PDB entry 5JW3 | X-ray diffraction, 3.75 A resolution | chains A and H of the 4 polymer chains in the assembly

Chain A:
Name: Hemagglutinin
From: Influenza A virus (A/turkey/Italy/214845/2002(H7N3))
Reference sequence: Q701U0 (Q701U0_9INFA); residues 1-316 here correspond to UniProt positions 19-334 (UniProt number = residue number + 18)
Amino-acid sequence (316 residues; row label = number of the first residue in the row):
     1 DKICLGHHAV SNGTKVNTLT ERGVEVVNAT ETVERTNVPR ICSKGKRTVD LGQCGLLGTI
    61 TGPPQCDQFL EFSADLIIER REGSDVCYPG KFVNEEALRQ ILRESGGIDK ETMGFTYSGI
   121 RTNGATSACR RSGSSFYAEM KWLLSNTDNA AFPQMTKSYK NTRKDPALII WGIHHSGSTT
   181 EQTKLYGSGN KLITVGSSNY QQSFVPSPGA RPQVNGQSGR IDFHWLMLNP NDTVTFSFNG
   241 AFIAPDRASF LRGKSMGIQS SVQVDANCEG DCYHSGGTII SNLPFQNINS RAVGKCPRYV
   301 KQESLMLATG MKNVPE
Disulfides: C42-C268, C54-C66, C87-C129, C272-C296
Covalent attachments: glycan linked to N28

Chain H:
Name: MEDI8852 heavy chain
From: Homo sapiens
Amino-acid sequence (228 residues; numbered 1 to 228; the number before each row is that of its first residue):
     1 QVQLQQSGPG LVKPSQTLSL TCAISGDSVS SYNAVWNWIR QSPSRGLEWL GRTYYRSGWY
    61 NDYAESVKSR ITINPDTSKN QFSLQLNSVT PEDTAVYYCA RSGHITVFGV NVDAFDMWGQ
   121 GTMVTVSSAS TKGPSVFPLA PSSKSTSGGT AALGCLVKDY FPEPVTVSWN SGALTSGVHT
   181 FPAVLQSSGL YSLSSVVTVP SSSLGTQTYI CNVNHKPSNT KVDKKVEP
Unresolved in the structure: 143-148
Disulfides: C22-C99, C155-C211

How chain A and chain H interact:
Contacting residue pairs (5; chain A residue first):
  V10(A) - Y32(H)
  S11(A) - Y32(H)  hydrogen bond (backbone-side chain)
  N28(A) - F108(H)
  N28(A) - G109(H)
  T309(A) - F108(H)
Also at the interface, not in a pair above, chain H (4 interface residues in all): S57

In short:
The chain A/chain H interface involves 4 residues from each chain; the contacts include 1 hydrogen bond. The
hydrogen-bonded pair is S11(A)-Y32(H). Covalently linked N-acetylglucosamine: at N28(A).
Chain A is Hemagglutinin (Influenza A virus (A/turkey/Italy/214845/2002(H7N3))) and chain H is MEDI8852 heavy
chain (Homo sapiens); the structure, Structure of MEDI8852 Fab Fragment in Complex with H7 HA, was determined
by X-ray diffraction together with 5JW4 and 5JW5 from the same study.
